2OVY - chain A; structure by X-ray diffraction, 1.80 A resolution.

== Chain A ==
Protein: Phosphodiesterase-10A
Source organism: Rattus norvegicus
Notes: EC 3.1.4.17; fragment: catalytic domain
Reference sequence: Q9QYJ6 (Q9QYJ6_RAT); residues 442-784 here correspond to UniProt positions 452-794 (UniProt number = residue number + 10)
Amino-acid sequence (362 residues; row label = number of the first residue in the row):
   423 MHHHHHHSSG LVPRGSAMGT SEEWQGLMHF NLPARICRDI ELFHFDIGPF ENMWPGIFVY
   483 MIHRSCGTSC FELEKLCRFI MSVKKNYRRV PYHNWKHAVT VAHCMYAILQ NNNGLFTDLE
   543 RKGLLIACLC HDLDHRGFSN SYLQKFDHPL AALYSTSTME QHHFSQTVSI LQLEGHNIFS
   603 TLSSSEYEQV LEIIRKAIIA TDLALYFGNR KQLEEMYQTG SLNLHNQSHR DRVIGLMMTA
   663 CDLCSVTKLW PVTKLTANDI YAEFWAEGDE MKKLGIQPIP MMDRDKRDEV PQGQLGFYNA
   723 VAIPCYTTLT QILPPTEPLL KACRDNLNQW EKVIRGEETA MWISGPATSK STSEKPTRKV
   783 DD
Disordered / not traced: 423-452, 758-784
Construct notes: expression tag (423-441)
Swiss-Prot annotation at these positions:
  - active site: His515 (Proton donor)
  - binding site (3',5'-cyclic AMP): His515, Gln716
  - binding site (3',5'-cyclic GMP): His515, Gln716
  - binding site (a divalent metal cation): His519, His553, Asp554, Asp664
Metal / ion sites: Zn2+: His519, His553, Asp554, Asp664; Mg2+ near Asp554 (its only coordinating residue here)
Residues lining bound ligands: PFJ (6,7-dimethoxy-4-[(3R)-3-(quinoxalin-2-yloxy)pyrrolidin-1-yl]quinazoline): Leu625, Phe629, Leu665, Ser667, Val668, Ile682, Tyr683, Phe686, Met703, Gly715, Gln716, Gly718, Phe719, Ala722, Val723

== In short ==
Ligands of chain A: compound PFJ. His519, His553, Asp554 and Asp664 form the Zn2+ site. From UniProt:
active-site residue His515, residues binding 3',5'-cyclic AMP His515 and Gln716, residues binding 3',5'-cyclic
GMP His515 and Gln716 and 4 divalent metal cation-binding residues.
Chain A is Phosphodiesterase-10A (Rattus norvegicus); the structure, Crystal structure of the catalytic domain
of rat phosphodiesterase 10A, was determined by X-ray diffraction, deposited together with 2OVV.
